2RBF - chains D and A of the 4 polymer chains in the assembly; structure by X-ray diffraction, 2.25 A resolution.

Chain D:
Molecule: 21-nt DNA strand
Sequence (21 nucleotides; row label = number of the first residue in the row):
     1 TTTGAAAGGT GCAACCGCAA A
Unresolved in the structure: 20-21

Chain A:
Protein: Bifunctional protein putA
Organism: Escherichia coli
UniProtKB: P09546 (PUTA_ECOLI); numbering as in UniProt (aligned over 1-52)
Chain sequence (54 residues; each row starts with the number of its first residue; numbers below 1 keep their minus sign (Gly-1 is residue -1)):
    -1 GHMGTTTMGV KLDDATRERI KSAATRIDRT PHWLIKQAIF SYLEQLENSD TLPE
Unresolved in the structure: -1 to 2, 47-52
Construct notes: expression tag (-1 to 0)
What the authors report for this chain:
  - binding site for the 21-nt DNA strand (chain D): Thr5, Gly7, Lys9
  - binding site for the 21-nt DNA strand: Thr5, Gly7, Lys9, Thr28, Pro29, His30
  - specificity-determining residues: Gly7, Lys9

Interface between chain D and chain A:
Residue-residue contacts - 12 pairs, chain D then chain A:
  DG8(D) with Lys9(A), hydrogen bond to the base
  DG9(D) with Lys9(A), hydrogen bond to the base
  DT10(D) with Met6(A), sugar contact; Gly7(A), base contact; Lys9(A), base contact
  DG11(D) with Thr5(A), base contact; Met6(A), phosphate contact; Gly7(A), hydrogen bond to the base
  DC12(D) with Thr4(A), hydrogen bond to the phosphate; Thr5(A), hydrogen bond to the base
  DA13(D) with Thr5(A), base contact
  DA14(D) with Thr5(A), base contact
Also at the interface, not in a pair above, chain A (6 interface residues in all): Val8

Summary:
7 residues of chain D face 6 of chain A across their interface, with 5 hydrogen bonds. Among the polar pairs
are DG8(D)-Lys9(A), DG9(D)-Lys9(A) and DG11(D)-Gly7(A). From the paper: a binding site for the 21-nt DNA
strand at Thr5(A), Gly7(A) and Lys9(A) among others; a binding site for the 21-nt DNA strand (chain D) at
Thr5(A), Gly7(A) and Lys9(A).
Chain D is a 21-nt DNA strand and chain A is Bifunctional protein putA (Escherichia coli); the structure,
Structure of the ribbon-helix-helix domain of Escherichia coli PutA (PutA52) complexed with operator DNA (O2),
was determined by X-ray diffraction.
